PDB entry 2XN8 | X-ray diffraction, 1.64 A resolution | chain A

# Chain A
Protein: Putative cytochrome P450 125
From: Mycobacterium tuberculosis
Notes: EC 1.14.-.-
UniProt: P63709 (CP125_MYCTU); residues 17-433 here = UniProt positions 17-433
Amino-acid sequence (423 residues; each row starts with the number of its first residue):
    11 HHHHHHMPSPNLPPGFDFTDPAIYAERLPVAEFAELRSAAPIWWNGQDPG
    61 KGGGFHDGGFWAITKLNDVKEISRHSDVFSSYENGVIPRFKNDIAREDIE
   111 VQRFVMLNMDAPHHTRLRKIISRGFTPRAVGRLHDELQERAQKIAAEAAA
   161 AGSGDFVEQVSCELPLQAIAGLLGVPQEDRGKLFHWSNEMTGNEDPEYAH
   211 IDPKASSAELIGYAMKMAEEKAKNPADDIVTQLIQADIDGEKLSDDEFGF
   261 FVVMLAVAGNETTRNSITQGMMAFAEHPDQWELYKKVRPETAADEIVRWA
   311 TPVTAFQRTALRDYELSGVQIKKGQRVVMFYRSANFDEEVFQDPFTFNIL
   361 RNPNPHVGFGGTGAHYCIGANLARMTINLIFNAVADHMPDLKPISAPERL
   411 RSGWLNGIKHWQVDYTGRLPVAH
Disordered / not traced: 11-18, 234-235, 248-249, 432-433
Differences from the reference sequence: expression tag (11-16); engineered mutation Met17 (Val in P63709), Leu429 (Cys in P63709)
Ion coordination: heme Fe near Cys377 (its only coordinating residue here)
Small-molecule neighbours: heme (HEM): Met116, Leu117, His124, Arg128, Phe135, Ile179, Leu182, Met264, Leu265, Ala268, Gly269, Thr272, Thr273, Ser276, Val307, Pro312, Val313, Phe316, Arg318, Tyr341, Gly368, Phe369, Gly370, Gly371, Ala374, His375, Tyr376, Cys377, Ile378, Gly379, Leu382, Ala383, Ile387
From the paper describing this entry:
  - heme coordination: Cys377

# Overview
Chain A binds heme. From the paper: heme coordination by Cys377.
Chain A is Putative cytochrome P450 125 (Mycobacterium tuberculosis); the structure, X-ray structure of the
substrate-free mycobacterium tuberculosis cytochrome P450 CYP125, was determined by X-ray diffraction (same
publication as 2X5L and 2XC3).
